Entry 5JHX (X-ray diffraction, 1.40 A resolution); this record covers chains A and B.

# Chain A (and B)
Molecule: Catalase-peroxidase 2
Organism: Magnaporthe oryzae (strain 70-15 / ATCC MYA-4617 / FGSC 8958)
Notes: EC 1.11.1.21; chain B of this document is another copy of the same molecule, construct and numbering; everything in this record applies to it too
Reference sequence: A4QUT2 (KATG2_MAGO7); residue numbers follow UniProt; this construct covers 24-786
Chain sequence (764 residues; numbered 23 to 786; the number before each row is that of its first residue):
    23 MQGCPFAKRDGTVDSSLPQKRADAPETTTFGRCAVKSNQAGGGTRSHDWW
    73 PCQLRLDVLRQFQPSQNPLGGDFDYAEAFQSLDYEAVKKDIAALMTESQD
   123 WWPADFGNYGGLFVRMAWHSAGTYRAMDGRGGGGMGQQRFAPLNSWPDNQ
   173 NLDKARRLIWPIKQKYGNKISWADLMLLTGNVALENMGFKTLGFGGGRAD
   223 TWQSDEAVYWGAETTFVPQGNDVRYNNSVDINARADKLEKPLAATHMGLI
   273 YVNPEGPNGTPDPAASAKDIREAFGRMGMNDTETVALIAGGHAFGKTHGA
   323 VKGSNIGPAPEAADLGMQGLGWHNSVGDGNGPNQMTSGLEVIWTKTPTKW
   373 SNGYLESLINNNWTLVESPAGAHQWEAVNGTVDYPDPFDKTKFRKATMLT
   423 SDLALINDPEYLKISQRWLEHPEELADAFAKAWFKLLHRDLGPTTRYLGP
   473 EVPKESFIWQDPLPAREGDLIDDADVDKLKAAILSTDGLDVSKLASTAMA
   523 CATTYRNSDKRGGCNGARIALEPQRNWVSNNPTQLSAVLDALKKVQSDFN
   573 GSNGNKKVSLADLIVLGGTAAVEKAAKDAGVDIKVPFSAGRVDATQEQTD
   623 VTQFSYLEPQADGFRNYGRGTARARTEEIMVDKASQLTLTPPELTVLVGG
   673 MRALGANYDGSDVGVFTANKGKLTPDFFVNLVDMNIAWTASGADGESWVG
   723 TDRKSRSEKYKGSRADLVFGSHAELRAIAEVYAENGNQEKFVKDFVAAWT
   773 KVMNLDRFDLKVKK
Disordered / not traced: 23-49, 785-786 (chain B: 23-49, 784-786)
Differences from the reference sequence: initiating methionine (23)
Ion coordination: heme Fe near H314 (its only coordinating residue here)
Small-molecule neighbours:
  - citrate anion (FLC), molecule 1: P169, D170, V239, P240, L271, N275, P276, E277, T358, S359
  - citrate anion (FLC), molecule 2: D512, V513, S514, K596, D600, L676, K692, G693
  - heme (HEM): D127, G133, L134, V136, R137, W140, V274, P276, I292, F296, L309, I310, G313, H314, F316, G317, K318, T319, H320, T358, S359, L361, W365, L421, S423, F451, W455
Reported in the primary citation:
  - conformationally variable residues (side-chain flip): R461
  - contacts within the chain: W140-Y273, Y273-M299, R461-Q625 (hydrogen bond)
  - contacts within the chain: R461-R533 (backbone contact) (from molecular simulation)
  - mutagenesis - R461A: increased stability
  - mutagenesis - R461A: unchanged binding to cyanide
  - mutagenesis - R461A: increased catalytic activity on peroxoacetic acid or H2O2
  - mutagenesis - Y273F: abolished catalytic activity (citing earlier work)
  - self-association interface (contacts with another copy of this molecule); pairs are residue here / residue on that copy: C55-C74 (disulfide) (citing earlier work)
  - mutagenesis - R461A: decreased catalytic activity (catalase activity)
  - self-association interface (contacts with another copy of this molecule): C55, C74 (proposed by the authors, not directly observed)

# How chain A and chain B interact
Inter-chain disulfides: C55(A)-C74(B), C74(A)-C55(B)
Residue-residue contacts - 213 pairs, chain A then chain B:
  F52(A) - R54(B)  hydrogen bond (backbone-side chain)
  F52(A) - T66(B)
  F52(A) - D70(B)
  F52(A) - W71(B)  hydrophobic
  G53(A) - R54(B)
  G53(A) - D70(B)
  G53(A) - P73(B)
  R54(A) - F52(B)
  R54(A) - G53(B)
  R54(A) - P73(B)
  R54(A) - T236(B)
  C55(A) - P73(B)
  C55(A) - C74(B)  disulfide
  V57(A) - A644(B)
  V57(A) - R645(B)
  K58(A) - R645(B)  hydrogen bond (backbone-side chain)
  S59(A) - R645(B)
  S59(A) - E650(B)  hydrogen bond
  N60(A) - Y231(B)
  N60(A) - R645(B)
  N60(A) - A646(B)
  Q61(A) - A646(B)
  Q61(A) - E650(B)
  Q61(A) - I651(B)
  Q61(A) - D654(B)
  A62(A) - V80(B)
  A62(A) - E650(B)
  A62(A) - V653(B)  hydrophobic
  A62(A) - D654(B)  hydrogen bond (backbone-side chain)
  G63(A) - V80(B)
  G63(A) - E228(B)
  G64(A) - Y231(B)
  G65(A) - Y231(B)
  G65(A) - G233(B)
  T66(A) - F52(B)
  T66(A) - G233(B)  hydrogen bond (backbone-backbone)
  T66(A) - A234(B)
  T66(A) - E235(B)  hydrogen bond (side chain-backbone)
  R67(A) - E228(B)  salt bridge
  R67(A) - V230(B)  hydrogen bond (side chain-backbone)
  S68(A) - A163(B)
  S68(A) - P164(B)
  S68(A) - E228(B)  hydrogen bond
  H69(A) - H69(B)
  D70(A) - F52(B)
  D70(A) - G53(B)
  W71(A) - F52(B)  hydrophobic
  W71(A) - E235(B)
  W71(A) - T236(B)
  W71(A) - T237(B)
  W71(A) - F238(B)
  W71(A) - M269(B)  hydrophobic
  W72(A) - P164(B)  hydrophobic
  W72(A) - S167(B)
  W72(A) - E333(B)
  W72(A) - A334(B)
  P73(A) - G53(B)
  P73(A) - R54(B)
  P73(A) - C55(B)
  C74(A) - C55(B)  disulfide
  Q75(A) - E333(B)  hydrogen bond (side chain-backbone)
  V80(A) - A62(B)
  V80(A) - G63(B)
  L81(A) - Q88(B)  hydrogen bond (backbone-side chain)
  R82(A) - Q85(B)
  R82(A) - Q88(B)
  R82(A) - Q225(B)
  Q85(A) - Q85(B)
  Q85(A) - S87(B)  hydrogen bond
  Q85(A) - Q88(B)  hydrogen bond
  S87(A) - Q85(B)  hydrogen bond
  S87(A) - T662(B)
  S87(A) - P664(B)
  Q88(A) - L81(B)  hydrogen bond (side chain-backbone)
  Q88(A) - R82(B)
  Q88(A) - Q85(B)
  Q88(A) - T662(B)
  Q88(A) - P663(B)
  Q88(A) - P664(B)
  P90(A) - P664(B)  hydrophobic
  P90(A) - K762(B)  hydrogen bond (backbone-side chain)
  P90(A) - D766(B)
  L91(A) - V753(B)  hydrophobic
  L91(A) - K762(B)
  W123(A) - M706(B)  hydrophobic
  W123(A) - R725(B)
  R161(A) - A745(B)
  R161(A) - A749(B)
  R161(A) - E752(B)  salt bridge
  F162(A) - A745(B)
  F162(A) - E746(B)
  F162(A) - A749(B)  hydrophobic
  A163(A) - S68(B)
  P164(A) - S68(B)
  P164(A) - W72(B)  hydrophobic
  N166(A) - A745(B)
  S167(A) - W72(B)
  R179(A) - M706(B)
  R179(A) - R748(B)
  W182(A) - V704(B)
  W182(A) - E752(B)
  W182(A) - E756(B)
  K185(A) - E756(B)  salt bridge
  Q186(A) - A755(B)  hydrogen bond (side chain-backbone)
  Q186(A) - E756(B)
  Q186(A) - N757(B)  hydrogen bond (backbone-backbone)
  K187(A) - N757(B)
  G189(A) - E756(B)
  N190(A) - E756(B)
  N190(A) - N759(B)  hydrogen bond
  W194(A) - E752(B)  hydrogen bond
  W224(A) - A749(B)
  W224(A) - V753(B)  hydrophobic
  Q225(A) - R82(B)
  Q225(A) - E746(B)
  S226(A) - E746(B)  hydrogen bond (backbone-side chain)
  E228(A) - G63(B)
  E228(A) - R67(B)  salt bridge
  E228(A) - S68(B)  hydrogen bond
  V230(A) - R67(B)  hydrogen bond (backbone-side chain)
  Y231(A) - N60(B)
  Y231(A) - G64(B)
  Y231(A) - G65(B)
  G233(A) - G65(B)
  G233(A) - T66(B)  hydrogen bond (backbone-backbone)
  A234(A) - T66(B)
  E235(A) - T66(B)  hydrogen bond (backbone-side chain)
  E235(A) - W71(B)
  T236(A) - W71(B)
  T237(A) - W71(B)
  F238(A) - W71(B)  hydrophobic
  M269(A) - W71(B)  hydrophobic
  E333(A) - W72(B)
  E333(A) - Q75(B)
  E333(A) - A745(B)
  A334(A) - W72(B)
  L337(A) - W720(B)  hydrophobic
  L337(A) - R736(B)
  L337(A) - S743(B)
  G338(A) - W710(B)
  G338(A) - W720(B)
  Q340(A) - L703(B)
  Q340(A) - W710(B)
  Q340(A) - L739(B)  hydrogen bond (side chain-backbone)
  Q340(A) - G742(B)
  Q340(A) - S743(B)
  Q340(A) - R748(B)  hydrogen bond (backbone-side chain)
  G341(A) - G742(B)
  G341(A) - S743(B)
  A644(A) - V57(B)
  R645(A) - K58(B)  hydrogen bond (side chain-backbone)
  R645(A) - S59(B)  hydrogen bond (backbone-side chain)
  R645(A) - N60(B)  hydrogen bond (backbone-backbone)
  A646(A) - N60(B)
  A646(A) - Q61(B)
  E650(A) - S59(B)  hydrogen bond
  E650(A) - Q61(B)
  E650(A) - A62(B)
  I651(A) - Q61(B)
  V653(A) - A62(B)  hydrophobic
  D654(A) - Q61(B)
  D654(A) - A62(B)  hydrogen bond (side chain-backbone)
  T662(A) - S87(B)
  T662(A) - Q88(B)
  P663(A) - Q88(B)
  P664(A) - S87(B)
  P664(A) - Q88(B)
  P664(A) - P90(B)  hydrophobic
  L703(A) - Q340(B)
  V704(A) - W182(B)
  M706(A) - W123(B)  hydrophobic
  M706(A) - R179(B)
  W710(A) - G338(B)
  W710(A) - Q340(B)
  W720(A) - L337(B)  hydrophobic
  W720(A) - G338(B)
  R725(A) - W123(B)
  R736(A) - L337(B)
  L739(A) - Q340(B)  hydrogen bond (backbone-side chain)
  V740(A) - L337(B)  hydrophobic
  G742(A) - Q340(B)
  G742(A) - G341(B)
  S743(A) - L337(B)
  S743(A) - Q340(B)
  S743(A) - G341(B)
  A745(A) - R161(B)
  A745(A) - F162(B)
  A745(A) - N166(B)
  A745(A) - E333(B)
  E746(A) - F162(B)
  E746(A) - Q225(B)
  E746(A) - S226(B)  hydrogen bond (side chain-backbone)
  R748(A) - R179(B)
  R748(A) - Q340(B)  hydrogen bond (side chain-backbone)
  A749(A) - R161(B)
  A749(A) - F162(B)  hydrophobic
  A749(A) - W224(B)
  E752(A) - R161(B)  salt bridge
  E752(A) - W182(B)
  E752(A) - W194(B)  hydrogen bond
  V753(A) - L91(B)  hydrophobic
  V753(A) - W224(B)  hydrophobic
  A755(A) - Q186(B)  hydrogen bond (backbone-side chain)
  E756(A) - W182(B)
  E756(A) - K185(B)  salt bridge
  E756(A) - Q186(B)
  E756(A) - G189(B)
  E756(A) - N190(B)
  N757(A) - Q186(B)  hydrogen bond (backbone-backbone)
  N757(A) - K187(B)
  N759(A) - N190(B)  hydrogen bond
  K762(A) - P90(B)  hydrogen bond (side chain-backbone)
  K762(A) - L91(B)
Interface residues without a listed pair, chain A (109 interface residues in all): A56, R77, N89, D227, A229, W232, D336, L342, Q632, V701, I750, D766
Interface residues without a listed pair, chain B (109 interface residues in all): A56, R77, N89, D122, D227, A229, W232, D336, L342, V701, V740, I750

# Summary
The chain A/chain B interface involves 109 residues from each chain, with 2 disulfide bonds, 39 hydrogen bonds
and 6 salt bridges. Polar pairs include R67(A)-E228(B), R161(A)-E752(B) and K185(A)-E756(B). Ligands of chain
A: heme and citrate anion. The paper reports that R461A of chain A increases stability; conformational
variability at R461(A).
Chain A and chain B are both Catalase-peroxidase 2 (Magnaporthe oryzae (strain 70-15 / ATCC MYA-4617 / FGSC
8958)); the structure, Crystal Structure of Fungal MagKatG2 at pH 3.0, was determined by X-ray diffraction
together with 5JHY and 5JHZ from the same study.
